PDB entry 5MBV | electron microscopy, 3.80 A resolution | chains C and A of the 5 polymer chains in the assembly

Chain C:
Name: RecBCD enzyme subunit RecC
Organism: Escherichia coli
Notes: EC 3.1.11.5
UniProt: P07648 (RECC_ECOLI); numbering as in UniProt (aligned over 1-1122)
Amino-acid sequence (1122 residues; numbered 1 to 1122; the number before each row is that of its first residue):
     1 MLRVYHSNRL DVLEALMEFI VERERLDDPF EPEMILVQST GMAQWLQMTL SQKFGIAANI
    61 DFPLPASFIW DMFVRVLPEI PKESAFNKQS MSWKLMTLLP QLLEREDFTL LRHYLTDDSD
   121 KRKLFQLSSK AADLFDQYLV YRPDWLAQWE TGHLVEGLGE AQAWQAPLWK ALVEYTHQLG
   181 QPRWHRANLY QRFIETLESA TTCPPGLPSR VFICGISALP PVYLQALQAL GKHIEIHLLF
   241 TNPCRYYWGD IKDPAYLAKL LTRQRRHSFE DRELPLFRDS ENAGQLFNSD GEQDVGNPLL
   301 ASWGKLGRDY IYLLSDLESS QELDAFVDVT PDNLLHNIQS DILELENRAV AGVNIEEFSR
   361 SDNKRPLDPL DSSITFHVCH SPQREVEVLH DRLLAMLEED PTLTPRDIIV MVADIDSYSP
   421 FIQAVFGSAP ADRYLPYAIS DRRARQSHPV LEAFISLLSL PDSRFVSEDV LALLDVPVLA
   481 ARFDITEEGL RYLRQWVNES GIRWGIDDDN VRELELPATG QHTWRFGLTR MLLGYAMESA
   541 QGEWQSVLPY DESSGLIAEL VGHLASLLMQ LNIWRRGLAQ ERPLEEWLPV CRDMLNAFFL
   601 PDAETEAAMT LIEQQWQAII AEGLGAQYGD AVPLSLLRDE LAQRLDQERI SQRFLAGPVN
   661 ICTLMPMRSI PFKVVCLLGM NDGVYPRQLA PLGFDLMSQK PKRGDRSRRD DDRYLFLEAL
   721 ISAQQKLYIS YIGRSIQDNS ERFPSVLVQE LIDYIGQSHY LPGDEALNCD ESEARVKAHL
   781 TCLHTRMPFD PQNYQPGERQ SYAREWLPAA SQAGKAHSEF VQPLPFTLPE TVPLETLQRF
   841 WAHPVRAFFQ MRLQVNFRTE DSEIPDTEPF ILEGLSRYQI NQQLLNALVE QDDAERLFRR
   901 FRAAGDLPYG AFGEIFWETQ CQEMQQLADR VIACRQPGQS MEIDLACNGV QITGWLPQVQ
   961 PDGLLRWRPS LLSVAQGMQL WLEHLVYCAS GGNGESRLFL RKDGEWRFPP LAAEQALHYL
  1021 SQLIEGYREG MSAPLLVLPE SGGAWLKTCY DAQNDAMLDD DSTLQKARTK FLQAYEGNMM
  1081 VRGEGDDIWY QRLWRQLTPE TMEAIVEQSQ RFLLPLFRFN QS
Disordered / not traced: 1122

Chain A:
Name: Host-nuclease inhibitor protein gam
Organism: Enterobacteria phage lambda
UniProt: P03702 (GAM_LAMBD); residue numbers follow UniProt; this construct covers 41-138
Amino-acid sequence (98 residues; each row starts with the number of its first residue):
    41 MNAYYIQDRL EAQSWARHYQ QLAREEKEAE LADDMEKGIP QHLFESLCID HLQRHGASKK
   101 SITRAFDDDV EFQERMAEHI RYMVETIAHH QVDIDSEV
Construct notes: engineered mutation Ile79 (Leu in P03702)

How chain C and chain A interact:
Residue-residue contacts (12; chain C residue first):
  Arg1001(C) - Val138(A)  hydrogen bond (side chain-backbone)
  Lys1002(C) - Ile134(A)
  Lys1002(C) - Asp135(A)
  Lys1002(C) - Glu137(A)  hydrogen bond (side chain-backbone)
  Lys1002(C) - Val138(A)
  Lys1066(C) - Glu70(A)  salt bridge
  Lys1066(C) - Asp74(A)  salt bridge
  Lys1070(C) - Glu70(A)  salt bridge
  Gln1073(C) - Lys67(A)
  Met1079(C) - Ala56(A)  hydrophobic
  Met1079(C) - Gln60(A)
  Met1080(C) - Gln60(A)  hydrogen bond (backbone-side chain)
Also at the interface, not in a pair above, chain C (8 interface residues in all): Arg877

Overview:
8 residues of chain C and 9 residues of chain A are in contact; the contacts include 3 hydrogen bonds and 3
salt bridges. Polar pairs include Lys1066(C)-Glu70(A), Lys1066(C)-Asp74(A) and Lys1070(C)-Glu70(A).
Chain C is RecBCD enzyme subunit RecC (Escherichia coli) and chain A is Host-nuclease inhibitor protein gam
(Enterobacteria phage lambda); the structure, Cryo-EM structure of Lambda Phage protein GamS bound to RecBCD,
was determined by electron microscopy.
